PDB entry 5CFT | X-ray diffraction, 1.50 A resolution | chain A

== Chain A ==
Name: Aminoglycoside Nucleotidyltransferase (2")-Ia
Organism: Pseudomonas aeruginosa
UniProt: Q6X3H6 (Q6X3H6_PSEAI); residues 1-177 here correspond to UniProt positions 73-249 (UniProt number = residue number + 72)
Amino-acid sequence (185 residues; numbered -7 to 177; the number before each row is that of its first residue; numbers below 1 keep their minus sign (Leu-7 is residue -7)):
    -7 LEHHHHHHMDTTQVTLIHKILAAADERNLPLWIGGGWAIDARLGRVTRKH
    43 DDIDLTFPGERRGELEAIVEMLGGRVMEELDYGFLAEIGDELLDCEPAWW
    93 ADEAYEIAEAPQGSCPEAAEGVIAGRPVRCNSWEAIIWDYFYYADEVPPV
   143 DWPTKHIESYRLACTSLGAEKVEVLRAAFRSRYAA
Disordered / not traced: -7 to 1, 177
Construct notes: expression tag (-7 to 0)
Ion coordination: Mn2+ site 1: Asp44, Asp46 (together with AMP-CPP); Mn2+ site 2: Asp44, Asp46, Asp86 (together with AMP-CPP, gentamicin C1)
Ligand contacts:
  - gentamicin C1 (51G): Asp44, Asp46, Leu72, Tyr74, Leu77, Asp86, Glu88, Ile99, Ala100, Asp131, Tyr134
  - AMP-CPP (APC; diphosphomethylphosphonic acid adenosyl ester): Gly27, Gly28, Trp29, Arg40, Lys41, His42, Asp43, Asp44, Asp46, Ile128, Asp131, Tyr132, Tyr135, His148

== In short ==
Bound to chain A: AMP-CPP and gentamicin C1. Asp44 and Asp46 coordinate Mn2+ site 1. Asp44, Asp46 and Asp86
coordinate Mn2+ site 2.
Chain A is Aminoglycoside Nucleotidyltransferase (2")-Ia (Pseudomonas aeruginosa); the structure, Crystal
Structure of ANT(2")-Ia in complex with AMPCPP and gentamicin C1, was determined by X-ray diffraction (same
publication as 5CFS).
